5JQU - chains B and G of the 8 polymer chains in the assembly; structure by X-ray diffraction, 2.16 A resolution.

# Chain B (and G)
Molecule: Bifunctional cytochrome P450/NADPH--P450 reductase
Organism: Bacillus megaterium (strain ATCC 14581 / DSM 32 / JCM 2506 / NBRC 15308 / NCIMB 9376 / NCTC 10342 / VKM B-512)
Notes: EC 1.14.14.1, 1.6.2.4; fragment: heme domain, residues 2-456; chain G of this document is another copy of the same molecule, construct and numbering; everything in this record applies to it too
UniProtKB: P14779 (CPXB_BACMB); residues 1-463 here correspond to UniProt positions 2-464 (UniProt number = residue number + 1)
Sequence (471 residues; each row starts with the number of its first residue):
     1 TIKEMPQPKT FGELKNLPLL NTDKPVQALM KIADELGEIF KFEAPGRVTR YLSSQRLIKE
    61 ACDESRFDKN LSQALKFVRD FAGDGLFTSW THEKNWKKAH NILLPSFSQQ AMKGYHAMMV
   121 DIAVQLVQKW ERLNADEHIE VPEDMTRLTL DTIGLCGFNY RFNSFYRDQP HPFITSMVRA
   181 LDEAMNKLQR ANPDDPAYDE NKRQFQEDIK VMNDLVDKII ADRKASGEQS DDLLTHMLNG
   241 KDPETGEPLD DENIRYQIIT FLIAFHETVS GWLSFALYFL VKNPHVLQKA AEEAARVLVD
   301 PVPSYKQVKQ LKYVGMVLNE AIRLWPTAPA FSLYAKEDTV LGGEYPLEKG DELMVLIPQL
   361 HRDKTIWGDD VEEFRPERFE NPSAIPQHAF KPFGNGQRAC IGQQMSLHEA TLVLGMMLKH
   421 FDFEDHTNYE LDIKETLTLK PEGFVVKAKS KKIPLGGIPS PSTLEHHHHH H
Not modelled in the structure: 1-2, 456-471 (chain G: 1, 226-228, 456-471)
Construct notes: engineered mutation Phe-265 (Gly266 in P14779), Val-269 (Thr270 in P14779), Trp-272 (Leu273 in P14779), Ile-322 (Leu323 in P14779), Met-405 (Phe406 in P14779), Ser-406 (Ala407 in P14779); expression tag (464-471)
Metal / ion sites: fe(III) deuteroporphyrin ix Fe near Cys-400 (its only coordinating residue here)
Residues lining bound ligands: fe(III) deuteroporphyrin ix (FDE): Lys-69, Leu-75, Leu-86, Phe-87, Trp-96, His-100, Thr-260, Phe-261, Ala-264, Phe-265, Thr-268, Val-269, Trp-272, Thr-327, Ala-328, Phe-331, Ile-357, Pro-392, Phe-393, Gly-394, Arg-398, Ala-399, Cys-400, Ile-401, Gly-402, Ser-406
UniProt features mapped onto this chain:
  - binding site ((9Z)-hexadecenoate): Tyr-51
  - binding site (heme): Cys-400
  - site: Thr-268 (Important for catalytic activity)

# Interface between chain B and chain G
Residue-residue contacts - 16 pairs, chain B then chain G:
  Phe-11(B) with Asp-194(G); Pro-196(G), hydrophobic
  Gly-12(B) with Asp-194(G)
  Glu-13(B) with Asn-192(G); Asp-194(G), hydrogen bond (backbone-side chain)
  Leu-14(B) with Asn-192(G); Asp-195(G)
  Pro-18(B) with Pro-196(G)
  Asn-192(B) with Leu-14(G); Ala-191(G)
  Pro-193(B) with Glu-13(G)
  Asp-194(B) with Phe-11(G); Gly-12(G); Glu-13(G)
  Asp-195(B) with Leu-14(G)
  Pro-196(B) with Phe-11(G), hydrophobic
Interface residues without a listed pair, chain B (11 interface residues in all): Ala-191
Interface residues without a listed pair, chain G (10 interface residues in all): Pro-18

# In short
11 residues of chain B face 10 of chain G across their interface, with 1 hydrogen bond. The hydrogen-bonded
pair is Glu-13(B)/Asp-194(G). Bound to chain B: fe(III) deuteroporphyrin ix. Curated annotation (UniProt)
lists (9Z)-hexadecenoate-binding residue Tyr-51(B) and heme-binding residue Cys-400(B) on chain B.
Both chains are Bifunctional cytochrome P450/NADPH--P450 reductase (Bacillus megaterium (strain ATCC 14581 /
DSM 32 / JCM 2506 / NBRC 15308 / NCIMB 9376 / NCTC 10342 / VKM B-512)). Entry 5JQU (Crystal structure of
Cytochrome P450 BM3 heme domain G265F/T269V/L272W/L322I/F405M/A406S (WIVS-FM) variant with iron(III)
deuteroporphyrin IX bound) was determined by X-ray diffraction, deposited together with 5JQV.
